8YHQ - chains C and L of the 20 polymer chains in the assembly; structure by electron microscopy, 2.42 A resolution.

Chain C (and L):
Name: Cytochrome b
Organism: Saccharomyces cerevisiae
Notes: chain L of this document is another copy of the same molecule, construct and numbering; everything in this record applies to it too
UniProt: A0A0G3F5W7 (A0A0G3F5W7_YEASX); numbering as in UniProt (aligned over 1-385)
Amino-acid sequence (385 residues; numbered 1 to 385; the number before each row is that of its first residue):
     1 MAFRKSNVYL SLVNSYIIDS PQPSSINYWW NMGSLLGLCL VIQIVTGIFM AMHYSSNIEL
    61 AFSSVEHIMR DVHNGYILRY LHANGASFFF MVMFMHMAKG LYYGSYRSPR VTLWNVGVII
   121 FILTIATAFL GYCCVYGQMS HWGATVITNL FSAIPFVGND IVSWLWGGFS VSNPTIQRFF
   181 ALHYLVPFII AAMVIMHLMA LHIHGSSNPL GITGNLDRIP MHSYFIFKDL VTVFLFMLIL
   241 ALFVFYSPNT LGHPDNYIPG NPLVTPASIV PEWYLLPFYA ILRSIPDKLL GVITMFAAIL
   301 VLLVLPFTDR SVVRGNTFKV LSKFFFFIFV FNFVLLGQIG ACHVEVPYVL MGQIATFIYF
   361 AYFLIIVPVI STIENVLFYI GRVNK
Metal / ion sites: heme Fe site 1: His-82, His-183; heme Fe site 2: His-96, His-197
Ligand contacts:
  - phosphatidic acid (6PH; (1R)-2-(phosphonooxy)-1-[(tridecanoyloxy)methyl]ethyl pentadecanoate): Ile-17, Ser-34, His-222, Ser-223, Ile-226, Phe-227, Asp-229, Leu-230, Val-233, Phe-234
  - phosphatidic acid (7PH; (1R)-2-(dodecanoyloxy)-1-[(phosphonooxy)methyl]ethyl tetradecanoate): Ile-42, Leu-81, Phe-234, Met-237, Leu-240, Ala-241, Phe-245
  - 3-sn-phosphatidylethanolamine (8PE; (2R)-3-{[(S)-(2-aminoethoxy)(hydroxy)phosphoryl]oxy}-2-(tetradecanoyloxy)propyl octadecanoate): Trp-29, Met-91, Phe-94, Met-95, Met-97, Ala-98, Lys-99, Tyr-102, Tyr-103, Phe-121, Phe-278, Ala-298, Ile-299, Leu-302, Thr-317, Phe-326, Phe-327, Phe-329, Val-330, Phe-331, Phe-333, Val-334, Tyr-359
  - 3-sn-phosphatidylethanolamine (9PE; (1R)-2-{[(S)-(2-aminoethoxy)(hydroxy)phosphoryl]oxy}-1-[(heptanoyloxy)methyl]ethyl octadecanoate), molecule 1: Phe-3, Ser-6, Asn-7, Tyr-9, Leu-10, Leu-12, Val-13, Ile-195
  - 3-sn-phosphatidylethanolamine (9PE), molecule 2: Thr-112, Asn-115, Val-116, Ala-192, Ile-195, Met-196, Met-199, Ile-203
  - Pyraclostrobin (A1D6K; methyl N-[2-[[1-(4-chlorophenyl)pyrazol-3-yl]oxymethyl]phenyl]-N-methoxy-carbamate): Ile-125, Ala-126, Ala-128, Phe-129, Tyr-132, Cys-133, Met-139, Ser-140, Gly-143, Ala-144, Ile-147, Ile-269, Val-270, Pro-271, Glu-272, Tyr-274, Leu-275, Tyr-279, Met-295, Phe-296
  - cardiolipin (CN5; (5S,11R)-5,8,11-trihydroxy-5,11-dioxido-17-oxo-4,6,10,12,16-pentaoxa-5,11-diphosphaoctadec-1-yl pentadecanoate): Leu-12, Tyr-16, Ile-17, Ile-195, Leu-198, Met-199
  - heme (HEM), molecule 1: Trp-30, Gly-33, Ser-34, Leu-36, Gly-37, Phe-89, Met-93, His-96, Met-97, Lys-99, Ser-105, Leu-113, Trp-114, Gly-117, Val-118, Ile-120, Val-194, His-197, Leu-198, Leu-201, Ser-206, Ser-207
  - heme (HEM), molecule 2: Leu-40, Gln-43, Ile-44, Gly-47, Ile-48, Met-50, Ala-51, Tyr-54, Val-65, Arg-79, His-82, Ala-83, Ala-86, Thr-127, Ala-128, Gly-131, Tyr-132, Val-135, Phe-180, His-183, Tyr-184, Pro-187, Tyr-274
  - UQ6 (5-(3,7,11,15,19,23-hexamethyl-tetracosa-2,6,10,14,18,22-hexaenyl)-2,3-dimethoxy-6-methyl-benzene-1,4-diol), molecule 1: Tyr-16, Ile-17, Gln-22, Gly-33, Ser-34, Gly-37, Leu-40, Val-41, Ile-44, Val-45, Ile-48, Phe-49, Met-52, Ala-191, Val-194, Leu-198, Leu-201, Ser-206, Met-221, Asp-229
  - UQ6, molecule 2: Trp-164, Leu-182, Leu-185, Ile-189

Interface between chain C and chain L:
Pairs across the interface (33):
  Val-8(C) with Ile-203(L), hydrophobic
  Tyr-9(C) with Thr-112(L); Val-116(L); Met-196(L), hydrogen bond (side chain-backbone); Ala-200(L)
  Leu-12(C) with Met-199(L), hydrophobic
  Ile-48(C) with Leu-185(L), hydrophobic
  Met-52(C) with Gln-177(L); Arg-178(L)
  Tyr-54(C) with Gln-177(L)
  Ser-55(C) with Asn-57(L), hydrogen bond; Gln-177(L), hydrogen bond
  Asn-57(C) with Ser-55(L), hydrogen bond; Leu-60(L)
  Leu-60(C) with Asn-57(L)
  Thr-112(C) with Tyr-9(L)
  Val-116(C) with Tyr-9(L)
  Gln-177(C) with Met-52(L); Tyr-54(L); Ser-55(L), hydrogen bond
  Arg-178(C) with Met-52(L)
  Ala-181(C) with Tyr-184(L), hydrogen bond (backbone-side chain)
  Tyr-184(C) with Ala-181(L), hydrogen bond (side chain-backbone); Tyr-184(L), hydrophobic; Leu-185(L)
  Leu-185(C) with Ile-48(L), hydrophobic; Tyr-184(L); Phe-188(L), hydrophobic
  Phe-188(C) with Leu-185(L), hydrophobic
  Met-196(C) with Tyr-9(L), hydrogen bond (backbone-side chain)
  Met-199(C) with Leu-12(L), hydrophobic
  Ala-200(C) with Tyr-9(L)
  Ile-203(C) with Val-8(L), hydrophobic
Interface residues without a listed pair, chain C (25 interface residues in all): Ala-51, His-53, Ser-56, Leu-182
Interface residues without a listed pair, chain L (25 interface residues in all): Ala-51, His-53, Ser-56, Leu-182

In short:
The chain C/chain L interface involves 25 residues from each chain; the contacts include 8 hydrogen bonds.
Among the polar pairs are Tyr-9(C)/Met-196(L), Ser-55(C)/Asn-57(L) and Ser-55(C)/Gln-177(L). Ligands of chain
C: phosphatidic acid, 3 copies of 3-sn-phosphatidylethanolamine, heme, cardiolipin and compound UQ6 among
other ligands.
Chain C and chain L are both Cytochrome b (Saccharomyces cerevisiae); the structure, Cryo-EM structure of
Saccharomyces cerevisiae bc1 complex in pyraclostrobin-bound state, was determined by electron microscopy,
deposited together with 8YIN and 8ZMT.
